8UMR - chains D and J of the 21 polymer chains in the assembly; structure by electron microscopy, 4.42 A resolution (low resolution: residue-level contacts below are approximate; hydrogen-bond / salt-bridge calls are withheld).

== Chain D (and J) ==
Molecule: T33-ml35-redesigned-CutA-fold
Source organism: synthetic construct
Notes: chain J of this document is another copy of the same molecule, construct and numbering; everything in this record applies to it too
Sequence (127 residues; numbered 11 to 137; the number before each row is that of its first residue):
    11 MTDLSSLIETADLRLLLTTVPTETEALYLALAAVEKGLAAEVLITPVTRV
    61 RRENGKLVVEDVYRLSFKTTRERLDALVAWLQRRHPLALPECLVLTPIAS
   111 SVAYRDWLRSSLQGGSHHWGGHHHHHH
Disordered / not traced: 11-15, 123-137

== Chain D / chain J interface ==
Pairs across the interface (30):
  Ser16(D) with Gln92(J)
  Leu41(D) with Leu67(J)
  Val44(D) with Arg62(J); Leu67(J)
  Glu45(D) with Arg62(J)
  Ala50(D) with Arg61(J)
  Glu51(D) with Arg59(J); Arg61(J)
  Val52(D) with Val60(J); Arg61(J)
  Leu53(D) with Val57(J); Thr58(J); Arg61(J)
  Ile54(D) with Val57(J); Thr58(J)
  Thr55(D) with Val57(J)
  Lys78(D) with Leu103(J)
  Thr106(D) with Leu105(J)
  Pro107(D) with Val104(J); Leu105(J)
  Ile108(D) with Val104(J)
  Ala109(D) with Val104(J)
  Ser110(D) with Cys102(J)
  Ser111(D) with Pro100(J); Cys102(J)
  Ala113(D) with Leu99(J)
  Tyr114(D) with Leu99(J); Pro100(J); Glu101(J); Cys102(J)
Other interface residues (no listed pair), chain D (21 interface residues in all): Leu17, Pro56
Other interface residues (no listed pair), chain J (17 interface residues in all): Pro56, Val88

== In short ==
21 residues of chain D and 17 residues of chain J are in contact.
Both chains are T33-ml35-redesigned-CutA-fold (synthetic construct). Entry 8UMR (T33-ml35 Assembly
Intermediate - Designed Tetrahedral Protein Cage Using Machine Learning Algorithms) was determined by electron
microscopy, deposited together with 8UF0, 8UI2, 8UJA, 8UKM, 8UMP and 8UN1.
